6IA8 - chain A; structure by X-ray diffraction, 1.90 A resolution.

Chain A:
Name: Histone acetyltransferase, ELP3 family
Source organism: Methanocaldococcus infernus
Notes: EC 2.3.1.48
Reference sequence: D5VRB9 (D5VRB9_METIM); numbering as in UniProt (aligned over 21-534)
Amino-acid sequence (518 residues; each row starts with the number of its first residue):
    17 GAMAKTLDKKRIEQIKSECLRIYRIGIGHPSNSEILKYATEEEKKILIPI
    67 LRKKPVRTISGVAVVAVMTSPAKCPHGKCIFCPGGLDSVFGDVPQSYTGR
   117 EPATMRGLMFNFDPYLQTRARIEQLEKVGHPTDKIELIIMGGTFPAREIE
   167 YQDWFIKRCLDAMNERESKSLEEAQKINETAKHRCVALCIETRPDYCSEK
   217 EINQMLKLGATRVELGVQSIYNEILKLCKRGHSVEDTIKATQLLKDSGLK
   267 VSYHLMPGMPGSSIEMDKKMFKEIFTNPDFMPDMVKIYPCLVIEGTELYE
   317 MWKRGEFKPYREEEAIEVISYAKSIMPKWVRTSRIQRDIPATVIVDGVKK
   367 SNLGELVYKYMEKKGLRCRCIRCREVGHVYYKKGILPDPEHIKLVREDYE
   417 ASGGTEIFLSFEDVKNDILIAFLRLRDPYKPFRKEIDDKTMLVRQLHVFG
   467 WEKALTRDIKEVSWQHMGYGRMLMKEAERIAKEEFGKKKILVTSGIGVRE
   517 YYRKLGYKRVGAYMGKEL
Not modelled in the structure: 17-73, 88-122
Disulfides: C384-C389
Differences from the reference sequence: expression tag (17-20)
Curated features (UniProtKB/Swiss-Prot):
  - binding site ([4Fe-4S] cluster): C90, C95, C98
  - binding site (acetyl-CoA): K150, Q461 to V464, Y485 to R487, Y518
  - mutagenesis: C95 to C98 (Abolished tRNA uridine(34) acetyltransferase activity), K150 (K150A: Strongly reduced tRNA acetyl-coA hydrolase activity), K266 (K266A: Strongly reduced tRNA acetyl-coA hydrolase activity), Q461 (Q461A: Strongly reduced tRNA acetyl-coA hydrolase activity), H463 (H463A: Does not affect tRNA acetyl-coA hydrolase activity), Y517 (Y517A: Abolished tRNA uridine(34) acetyltransferase activity)
What the authors report for this chain:
  - mutagenesis - H463A: unchanged catalytic activity on acetyl-CoA
  - mutagenesis - K150A, K266A, Q461A, Y517A: decreased catalytic activity on acetyl-CoA
  - mutagenesis - K150A: unchanged binding to acetyl-CoA
  - mutagenesis - K150A, K266A, Q461A, Y517A: unchanged binding to tRNA
  - catalytic residues: K150 (proposed by the authors, not directly observed)
  - binding site for sulfate ion: Y517
  - mutagenesis - K266A, Q461A, Y517A: decreased binding to acetyl-CoA

Summary:
UniProt lists 3 [4Fe-4S] cluster-binding residues, 9 acetyl-CoA-binding residues and 9 mutagenesis sites. The
paper reports the catalytic residue K150; K150A, K266A and Q461A, among others, reduce catalytic activity on
acetyl-CoA; 5 substitutions were tested in all.
Chain A is Histone acetyltransferase, ELP3 family (Methanocaldococcus infernus); the structure, Apo crystal
structure of archaeal Methanocaldococcus infernus Elp3 (del1-19), was determined by X-ray diffraction (same
publication as 6IAD and 6IAZ).
